Entry 5JEL (X-ray diffraction, 1.60 A resolution); this record covers chains A and B.

Chain A:
Molecule: Interferon regulatory factor 3
Source organism: Homo sapiens
UniProt: Q14653 (IRF3_HUMAN); residue numbers follow UniProt; this construct covers 189-427
Amino-acid sequence (242 residues; numbered 186 to 427; the number before each row is that of its first residue):
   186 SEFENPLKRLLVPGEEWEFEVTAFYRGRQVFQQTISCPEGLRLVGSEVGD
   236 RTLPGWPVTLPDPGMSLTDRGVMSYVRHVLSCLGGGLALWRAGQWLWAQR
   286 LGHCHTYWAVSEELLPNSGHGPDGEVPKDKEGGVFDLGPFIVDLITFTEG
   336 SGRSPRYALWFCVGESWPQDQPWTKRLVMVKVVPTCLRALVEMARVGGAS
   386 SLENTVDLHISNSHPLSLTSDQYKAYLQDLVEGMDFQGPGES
Disordered / not traced: 186-188, 423-427
Sequence notes: expression tag (186-188)
Swiss-Prot annotation at these positions:
  - modified residue: Thr237 (Phosphothreonine), Thr244 (Phosphothreonine), Thr253 (Phosphothreonine), Lys366 (N6-acetyllysine), Ser385 (Phosphoserine), Ser386 (Diphosphoserine), Ser396 (Phosphoserine), Ser398 (Phosphoserine), Thr404 (Phosphothreonine), Ser427 (Phosphoserine)
  - cross-link (Glycyl lysine isopeptide (Lys-Gly)): Lys193 (interchain with G-Cter in ISG15), Lys360 (interchain with G-Cter in ISG15), Lys366 (interchain with G-Cter in ISG15)
From the paper describing this entry:
  - post-translational modification sites: Thr253, Ser386, Ser396 (citing earlier work)
  - disease-associated variants - R285Q: decreased signaling (citing earlier work)
  - mutagenesis - R285D: abolished signaling in response to Newcastle disease virus (citing earlier work)

Chain B:
Molecule: Phosphorylated TRIF peptide
Source organism: Homo sapiens
Amino-acid sequence (21 residues; numbered 199 to 219; the number before each row is that of its first residue):
   199 SPASLASNLEISQSPTMPFWS
Disordered / not traced: 213-219
Modified positions: Ser202 (phosphoserine; SEP); Ser205 (phosphoserine; SEP); Ser210 (phosphoserine; SEP)
From the paper describing this entry:
  - post-translational modification sites: Ser202, Ser205

Interface between chain A and chain B:
Contacting residue pairs - 24 pairs, chain A then chain B:
  Arg211(A) with Leu203(B)
  Tyr260(A) with Pro200(B); Leu203(B), hydrophobic; Ala204(B)
  His263(A) with Ile209(B)
  Val264(A) with Leu207(B), hydrophobic
  Cys267(A) with Ile209(B), hydrophobic
  Arg285(A) with Ser210(B)
  His288(A) with Ile209(B); Ser210(B), hydrogen bond (backbone-backbone); Gln211(B); Ser212(B)
  Cys289(A) with Glu208(B)
  His290(A) with Glu208(B), salt bridge; Ser210(B)
  Tyr292(A) with Glu208(B), hydrogen bond
  Lys313(A) with Ser210(B)
  Gly349(A) with Leu207(B); Glu208(B), hydrogen bond (backbone-backbone)
  Glu350(A) with Asn206(B)
  Ser351(A) with Asn206(B), hydrogen bond (backbone-backbone); Glu208(B)
  Gln356(A) with Asn206(B)
  Arg361(A) with Asn206(B)
Also at the interface, not in a pair above, chain A (20 interface residues in all): Val257, Gly287, Lys360, Leu362
The authors on this interface:
  - hot spots on chain A (mutagenesis) - R285S, K313S: abolished binding to Phosphorylated TRIF peptide (chain B)
  - hot spots on chain A (mutagenesis) - H288S, H290S: decreased binding to Phosphorylated TRIF peptide (chain B)
  - interface residues, chain B: Leu203(B)
  - hot spots on chain B (mutagenesis) - S210A: abolished binding to Interferon regulatory factor 3 (chain A)

In short:
The interface between chain A and chain B involves 20 residues on one side and 10 on the other, with 4
hydrogen bonds and 1 salt bridge. Polar contacts include His290(A)-Glu208(B), Tyr292(A)-Glu208(B) and
His288(A)-Ser210(B). From the paper: R285S and K313S of chain A abolish binding to Phosphorylated TRIF peptide
(chain B); the interface residue Leu203(B); 7 substitutions were tested in all.
Chain A is Interferon regulatory factor 3 and chain B is Phosphorylated TRIF peptide, both from Homo sapiens;
the structure, Phosphorylated TRIF in complex with IRF-3, was determined by X-ray diffraction (same
publication as 5JEJ, 5JEK, 5JEM, 5JEO and 5JER).
